9MIN - chains C and D of the 5 polymer chains in the assembly; structure by X-ray diffraction, 2.05 A resolution.

[Chain C]
Molecule: Cancer/testis antigen 1
UniProtKB: P78358 (CTG1B_HUMAN); residues 1-9 here correspond to UniProt positions 157-165 (UniProt number = residue number + 156)
Sequence (9 residues; row label = number of the first residue in the row):
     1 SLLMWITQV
Differences from the reference sequence: engineered mutation Val9 (Cys165 in P78358)
Reported in the primary citation:
  - mutagenesis - M4L, W5F, T7A, Q8A: unchanged binding to designed minibinder KH46 (chain D)

[Chain D]
Molecule: designed minibinder KH46
Organism: synthetic construct
Sequence (136 residues; each row starts with the number of its first residue; numbers below 1 keep their minus sign (Met-1 is residue -1)):
    -1 MGAAERLQKMLEEAKELLKKSKEYLEKAKKLLKEGKVDEALKELEKALLY
    49 LVEAVNLLRVVSAELGDAELKALVEEAEKYLNKAVTYYYKAKLTKDPEEK
    99 KKYVEKSIEYAEKALKIAEEAVKLAEKVVAAAAALE
Not modelled in the structure: -1 to 0, 129-134

[Chain C / chain D interface]
Pairs across the interface (14; chain C residue first):
  Leu3(C) with Tyr87(D)
  Met4(C) with Leu46(D), hydrophobic; Leu47(D); Val50(D); Tyr87(D), hydrogen bond (backbone-side chain)
  Trp5(C) with Val50(D), hydrophobic; Asn54(D); Arg57(D); Glu76(D); Asn80(D)
  Ile6(C) with Arg57(D)
  Thr7(C) with Glu76(D); Asn80(D), hydrogen bond
  Gln8(C) with Arg57(D), hydrogen bond
Interface residues without a listed pair, chain C (7 interface residues in all): Leu2
Interface residues without a listed pair, chain D (12 interface residues in all): Glu43, Leu79, Val83, Tyr86
Interface features reported in the paper:
  - specific contacts: Thr7(C)-Asn80(D) (hydrogen bond), Gln8(C)-Arg57(D) (hydrogen bond), Tyr87(D)-Met4(C) (hydrogen bond)
  - interface residues, chain C: Met4(C), Trp5(C)
  - hot spots on chain C (mutagenesis) - M4A, W5A: abolished binding to designed minibinder KH46 (chain D)

[Overview]
Chain C and chain D form an interface of 7 and 12 residues respectively; the contacts include 3 hydrogen
bonds. Among the polar pairs are Met4(C)-Tyr87(D), Thr7(C)-Asn80(D) and Gln8(C)-Arg57(D). The paper describes
hydrogen bonds between Thr7(C) and Asn80(D), Gln8(C) and Arg57(D) and Tyr87(D) and Met4(C). The paper reports
that M4A and W5A of chain C abolish binding to designed minibinder KH46 (chain D); interface residues Met4(C)
and Trp5(C); 6 substitutions were tested in all.
Chain C is Cancer/testis antigen 1 and chain D is designed minibinder KH46 (synthetic construct); the
structure, Structure of a designed minibinder to NYESO1-A*02:01, was determined by X-ray diffraction.
